8FXR - chains AS and AX of the 202 polymer chains in the assembly; structure by electron microscopy, 4.50 A resolution (low resolution: residue-level contacts below are approximate; hydrogen-bond / salt-bridge calls are withheld).

# Chain AS (and AX)
Protein: Tail-terminator protein, gp18
Organism: Agrobacterium phage Milano
Notes: chain AX of this document is another copy of the same molecule, construct and numbering; everything in this record applies to it too
UniProt: A0A482MF73 (A0A482MF73_9CAUD); residue numbers follow UniProt; this construct covers 1-178
Chain sequence (178 residues; numbered 1 to 178; the number before each row is that of its first residue):
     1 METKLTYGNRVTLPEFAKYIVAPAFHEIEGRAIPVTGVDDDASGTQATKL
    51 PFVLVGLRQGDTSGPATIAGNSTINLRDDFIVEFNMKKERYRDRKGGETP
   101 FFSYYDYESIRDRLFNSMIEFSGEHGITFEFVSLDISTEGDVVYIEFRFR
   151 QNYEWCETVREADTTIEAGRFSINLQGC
Not modelled in the structure: 1-4, 160-178

# Interface between chain AS and chain AX
Contacting residue pairs - 46 pairs, chain AS then chain AX:
  Y7(AS) - E108(AX)
  Y7(AS) - D112(AX)
  R10(AS) - E108(AX)
  R10(AS) - R111(AX)
  T12(AS) - E108(AX)
  L13(AS) - Y104(AX)
  L13(AS) - Y107(AX)
  P14(AS) - Y104(AX)
  P34(AS) - S103(AX)
  P34(AS) - Y104(AX)
  V35(AS) - F102(AX)
  V35(AS) - Y104(AX)
  T36(AS) - F102(AX)
  T36(AS) - S103(AX)
  T36(AS) - Y105(AX)
  T36(AS) - T138(AX)
  D40(AS) - F102(AX)
  G44(AS) - F102(AX)
  T45(AS) - F102(AX)
  L57(AS) - Y107(AX)
  R58(AS) - D135(AX)
  Q59(AS) - L134(AX)
  Q59(AS) - D135(AX)
  G60(AS) - S133(AX)
  G60(AS) - L134(AX)
  D61(AS) - V132(AX)
  T62(AS) - V132(AX)
  A66(AS) - F131(AX)
  T67(AS) - T128(AX)
  T67(AS) - F129(AX)
  I68(AS) - M118(AX)
  I68(AS) - I119(AX)
  I68(AS) - S122(AX)
  I68(AS) - T128(AX)
  I68(AS) - F129(AX)
  A69(AS) - T128(AX)
  L76(AS) - F131(AX)
  D78(AS) - Y107(AX)
  D78(AS) - R111(AX)
  Y153(AS) - R111(AX)
  W155(AS) - D112(AX)
  W155(AS) - F115(AX)
  W155(AS) - N116(AX)
  W155(AS) - I119(AX)
  E157(AS) - I119(AX)
  T158(AS) - N116(AX)
Also at the interface, not in a pair above, chain AS (31 interface residues in all): I33, D41, G70, I74
Also at the interface, not in a pair above, chain AX (23 interface residues in all): E130, I136

# Overview
31 residues of chain AS and 23 residues of chain AX are in contact.
Both chains are Tail-terminator protein, gp18 (Agrobacterium phage Milano). Entry 8FXR (Structure of neck with
portal vertex of capsid of Agrobacterium phage Milano) was determined by electron microscopy together with
8FWE, 8FWG, 8FWM and 8FXP from the same study.
